Entry 4KYH (X-ray diffraction, 2.50 A resolution); this record covers chains A and B.

Chain A (and B):
Protein: Lactoylglutathione lyase
From: Mus musculus
Notes: EC 4.4.1.5; chain B of this document is another copy of the same molecule, construct and numbering; everything in this record applies to it too
UniProtKB: Q9CPU0 (LGUL_MOUSE); residues 1-184 here = UniProt positions 1-184
Amino-acid sequence (184 residues; numbered 1 to 184; the number before each row is that of its first residue):
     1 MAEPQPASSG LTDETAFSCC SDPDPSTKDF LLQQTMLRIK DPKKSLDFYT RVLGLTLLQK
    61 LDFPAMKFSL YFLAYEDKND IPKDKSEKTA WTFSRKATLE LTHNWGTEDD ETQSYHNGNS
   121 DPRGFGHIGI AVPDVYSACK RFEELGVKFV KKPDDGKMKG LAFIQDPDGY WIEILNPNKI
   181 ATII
Not modelled in the structure: 1-5, 183-184 (chain B: 1-8)
Bound ions: Zn2+ site 1: Gln34, Glu100 (shared with His127(B), Glu173(B) of chain B); Zn2+ site 2: His127, Glu173 (shared with Gln34(B), Glu100(B) of chain B)
Residues lining bound ligands: zopolrestat (ZST; 3,4-dihydro-4-oxo-3-((5-trifluoromethyl-2-benzothiazolyl)methyl)-1-phthalazine acetic acid): Met36, Arg38, Met66, Phe68, Leu70, Glu100, Thr102, Asn104
Swiss-Prot annotation at these positions:
  - active site: Glu173 (Proton donor/acceptor)
  - binding site (substrate): Gln34, Arg38, Asn104, Arg123, His127, Lys157, Met158
  - binding site (Zn(2+)): Gln34, Glu100, His127, Glu173
  - modified residue: Ala2 (N-acetylalanine), Lys88 (N6-succinyllysine), Thr107 (Phosphothreonine), Cys139 (S-glutathionyl cysteine), Lys148 (N6-acetyllysine)

Interface between chain A and chain B:
Pairs across the interface - 172 pairs, chain A then chain B:
  Ser8(A) with His103(B); Trp105(B); Gly106(B); Glu108(B), hydrogen bond
  Ser9(A) with Trp105(B)
  Gly10(A) with Trp105(B)
  Leu11(A) with Pro42(B), hydrophobic; Lys60(B), hydrogen bond (backbone-side chain); Asp62(B); Tyr71(B)
  Thr12(A) with Lys60(B)
  Asp13(A) with Lys60(B), salt bridge; Asp62(B)
  Ala16(A) with Leu46(B); Lys60(B); Tyr71(B), hydrophobic
  Phe17(A) with Leu57(B), hydrophobic
  Cys19(A) with Leu46(B); Asp47(B); Thr50(B)
  Cys20(A) with Thr50(B); Leu57(B), hydrophobic
  Ser21(A) with Thr50(B), hydrogen bond (backbone-side chain); Arg51(B)
  Asp22(A) with Lys78(B), salt bridge
  Pro23(A) with Gly54(B)
  Asp24(A) with Arg141(B)
  Ser26(A) with Arg141(B)
  Thr27(A) with Leu53(B); Gly54(B); Arg141(B)
  Asp29(A) with Ala131(B)
  Phe30(A) with Leu53(B); Tyr75(B), hydrophobic; Ala131(B); Val132(B), hydrophobic; Pro133(B); Phe142(B), hydrophobic
  Leu31(A) with Tyr75(B); Gly129(B); Ile130(B); Ala131(B), hydrogen bond (backbone-backbone)
  Leu32(A) with Tyr75(B); Ala97(B); Leu99(B), hydrophobic; Gly129(B)
  Gln33(A) with Gly129(B), hydrogen bond (backbone-backbone); Ala131(B)
  Gln34(A) with His127(B), hydrogen bond; Ile128(B); Gly129(B), hydrogen bond (backbone-backbone); Glu173(B), hydrogen bond; Leu175(B)
  Thr35(A) with Thr35(B), hydrogen bond; His127(B)
  Met36(A) with Phe125(B); Gly126(B), hydrogen bond (backbone-backbone); His127(B), hydrogen bond (backbone-backbone)
  Leu37(A) with Phe125(B), hydrophobic
  Arg38(A) with Gly118(B), hydrogen bond (side chain-backbone); Asn119(B), hydrogen bond; Arg123(B); Gly124(B), hydrogen bond (side chain-backbone); Phe125(B), hydrogen bond (side chain-backbone); Gly126(B)
  Pro42(A) with Leu11(B), hydrophobic
  Lys43(A) with Leu11(B); Cys19(B)
  Leu46(A) with Ala16(B); Cys19(B)
  Asp47(A) with Cys19(B), hydrogen bond (backbone-backbone)
  Thr50(A) with Cys19(B); Cys20(B); Ser21(B), hydrogen bond (side chain-backbone)
  Arg51(A) with Ser21(B)
  Val52(A) with Thr27(B)
  Leu53(A) with Thr27(B); Phe30(B)
  Gly54(A) with Pro23(B); Thr27(B)
  Leu57(A) with Phe17(B), hydrophobic; Cys20(B), hydrophobic
  Lys60(A) with Leu11(B), hydrogen bond (side chain-backbone); Thr12(B); Asp13(B), salt bridge; Ala16(B)
  Leu61(A) with Ile184(B), hydrophobic
  Phe63(A) with Ile184(B), hydrophobic
  Met66(A) with Met158(B), hydrophobic
  Tyr71(A) with Leu11(B); Ala16(B), hydrophobic
  Tyr75(A) with Phe30(B); Leu31(B), hydrophobic; Leu32(B)
  Lys78(A) with Asp22(B), salt bridge
  Thr89(A) with Ile180(B); Ala181(B)
  Ala90(A) with Pro177(B)
  Phe93(A) with Ala131(B); Leu175(B); Pro177(B); Ile180(B), hydrophobic
  Ser94(A) with Pro177(B)
  Lys96(A) with Lys96(B); Ala97(B)
  Ala97(A) with Leu32(B); Ala97(B)
  Thr98(A) with Leu32(B)
  Glu100(A) with His127(B), salt bridge
  His103(A) with Leu11(B)
  Asn104(A) with Arg123(B)
  Trp105(A) with Ser9(B); Gly10(B)
  Tyr115(A) with Arg123(B)
  His116(A) with Pro122(B); Arg123(B), hydrogen bond (backbone-backbone); Gly124(B)
  Gly118(A) with Arg38(B), hydrogen bond (backbone-side chain)
  Asn119(A) with Arg38(B), hydrogen bond
  Pro122(A) with His116(B); Pro122(B)
  Arg123(A) with Arg38(B); Asn104(B); Tyr115(B); His116(B), hydrogen bond (backbone-backbone)
  Gly124(A) with Arg38(B), hydrogen bond (backbone-backbone); His116(B); Tyr170(B), hydrogen bond (backbone-side chain)
  Phe125(A) with Thr35(B); Met36(B); Arg38(B), hydrogen bond (backbone-side chain); Phe125(B), hydrophobic; Tyr170(B)
  Gly126(A) with Met36(B), hydrogen bond (backbone-backbone); Arg38(B)
  His127(A) with Gln34(B), hydrogen bond; Thr35(B); Met36(B), hydrogen bond (backbone-backbone); Glu100(B), salt bridge
  Ile128(A) with Gln34(B)
  Gly129(A) with Leu32(B); Gln33(B), hydrogen bond (backbone-backbone); Gln34(B), hydrogen bond (backbone-backbone)
  Ile130(A) with Phe30(B), hydrophobic; Leu31(B); Leu32(B), hydrophobic
  Ala131(A) with Asp29(B); Phe30(B); Leu31(B), hydrogen bond (backbone-backbone); Gln33(B); Phe93(B)
  Val132(A) with Phe30(B), hydrophobic
  Pro133(A) with Phe30(B)
  Arg141(A) with Asp24(B), salt bridge; Ser26(B); Thr27(B)
  Lys157(A) with Met66(B), hydrogen bond
  Met158(A) with Met66(B), hydrophobic
  Tyr170(A) with Gly124(B), hydrogen bond (side chain-backbone); Phe125(B)
  Glu173(A) with Gln34(B), hydrogen bond; Glu100(B)
  Leu175(A) with Gln33(B); Gln34(B); Phe93(B), hydrophobic
  Pro177(A) with Ala90(B); Phe93(B); Ser94(B)
  Asn178(A) with Ala90(B)
  Ile180(A) with Thr89(B); Phe93(B), hydrophobic
  Ala181(A) with Thr89(B)
Interface residues without a listed pair, chain A (88 interface residues in all): Thr56, Asp62, Glu76, Ser86, Leu99, Glu108, Ala138, Phe142
Interface residues without a listed pair, chain B (89 interface residues in all): Thr15, Lys28, Leu37, Lys43, Val52, Leu55, Phe63, Glu76, Ser86, Thr98, Asp109, Ala138

Summary:
88 residues of chain A face 89 of chain B across their interface; the contacts include 34 hydrogen bonds and 7
salt bridges. Polar contacts include Asp13(A)-Lys60(B), Asp22(A)-Lys78(B) and Glu100(A)-His127(B). Bound to
chain A: zopolrestat.
Both chains are Lactoylglutathione lyase (Mus musculus). Entry 4KYH (Crystal structure of mouse glyoxalase I
complexed with zopolrestat) was determined by X-ray diffraction (same publication as 4KYK).
